Entry 2FK7 (X-ray diffraction, 2.10 A resolution); this record covers chain A.

[Chain A]
Molecule: methoxy mycolic acid synthase 4
Organism: Mycobacterium tuberculosis
Notes: EC 2.1.1.-
Sequence (318 residues; row label = number of the first residue in the row; numbers below 1 keep their minus sign (Met-16 is residue -16)):
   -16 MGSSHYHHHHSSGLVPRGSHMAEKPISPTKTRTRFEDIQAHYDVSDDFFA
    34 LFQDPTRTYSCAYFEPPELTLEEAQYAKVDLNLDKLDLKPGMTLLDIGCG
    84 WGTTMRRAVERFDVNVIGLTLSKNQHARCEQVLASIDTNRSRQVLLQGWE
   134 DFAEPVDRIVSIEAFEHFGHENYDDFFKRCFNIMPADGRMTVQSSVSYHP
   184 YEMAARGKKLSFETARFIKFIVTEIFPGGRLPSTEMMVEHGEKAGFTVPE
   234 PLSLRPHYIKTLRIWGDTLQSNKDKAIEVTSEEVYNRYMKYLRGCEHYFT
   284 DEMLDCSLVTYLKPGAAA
Unresolved in the structure: -16 to 21, 151-153
Construct notes: expression tag (-16 to 3)
Reported in the primary citation:
  - conformationally variable residues (order/disorder transition): Phe151 to His153
  - contacts within the chain: Cys44-Cys289, Cys82-Cys112, Ile201-Leu214, Pro232-Thr293 (water-mediated contact)
  - catalytic residues: Glu146 (proposed by the authors, not directly observed)

[Overview]
From the paper: the catalytic residue Glu146; conformational variability at Phe151.
Chain A is methoxy mycolic acid synthase 4 (Mycobacterium tuberculosis); the structure, Crystal structure of
Hma (MmaA4) from Mycobacterium tuberculosis, apo-form, was determined by X-ray diffraction (same publication
as 2FK8).
